Entry 6KAH (X-ray diffraction, 1.45 A resolution); this record covers chains A and C of the 4 polymer chains in the assembly.

== Chain A (and C) ==
Protein: Hemoglobin subunit alpha
Organism: Homo sapiens
Notes: chain C of this document is another copy of the same molecule, construct and numbering; everything in this record applies to it too
UniProt: P69905 (HBA_HUMAN); residues 1-141 here correspond to UniProt positions 2-142 (UniProt number = residue number + 1)
Amino-acid sequence (141 residues; numbered 1 to 141; the number before each row is that of its first residue):
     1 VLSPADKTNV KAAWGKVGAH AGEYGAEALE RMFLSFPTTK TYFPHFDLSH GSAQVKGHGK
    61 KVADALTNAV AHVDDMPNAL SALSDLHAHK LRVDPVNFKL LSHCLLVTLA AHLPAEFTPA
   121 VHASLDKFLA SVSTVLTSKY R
UniProt features mapped onto this chain:
  - binding site (O2): His58
  - binding site (heme b): His87
  - site: Thr8, Asn9 (Microbial infection: Cleavage), Lys11 (Not glycated), Ala13, Trp14 (Microbial infection: Cleavage), Tyr24, Gly25 (Microbial infection: Cleavage), Leu29, Glu30 (Microbial infection: Cleavage), His45, Phe46 (Microbial infection: Cleavage), Asp47, Leu48 (Microbial infection: Cleavage), Ser52, Ala53 (Microbial infection: Cleavage), Val55, Lys56 (Microbial infection: Cleavage), Lys56 (Not glycated), Gly59, Lys60 (Microbial infection: Cleavage), Lys60 (Not glycated), Lys90 (Not glycated), Leu91, Arg92 (Microbial infection: Cleavage), Lys99 (Not glycated), Leu106, Val107 (Microbial infection: Cleavage), Thr108, Leu109 (Microbial infection: Cleavage), Val121, His122 (Microbial infection: Cleavage), Ser133, Thr134 (Microbial infection: Cleavage)
  - modified residue: Ser3 (Phosphoserine), Lys7 (N6-succinyllysine), Thr8 (Phosphothreonine), Lys11 (N6-succinyllysine), Lys16 (N6-acetyllysine), Tyr24 (Phosphotyrosine), Ser35 (Phosphoserine), Lys40 (N6-succinyllysine), Ser49 (Phosphoserine), Ser102 (Phosphoserine), Thr108 (Phosphothreonine), Ser124 (Phosphoserine), Ser131 (Phosphoserine), Thr134 (Phosphothreonine), Thr137 (Phosphothreonine), Ser138 (Phosphoserine)
  - glycosylation (N-linked (Glc) (glycation) lysine): Lys7, Lys16, Lys40, Lys61
Ligand contacts: protoporphyrin IX containing ni(II) (HNI): Met32, Thr39, Tyr42, Phe43, His45, Phe46, His58, Lys61, Val62, Ala65, Leu66, Leu83, Leu86, His87, Leu91, Val93, Asn97, Phe98, Leu101, Val132, Leu136

== How chain A and chain C interact ==
Contacting residue pairs (4; chain A residue first):
  Asp126(A) with Arg141(C), salt bridge
  Lys127(A) with Arg141(C), hydrogen bond (side chain-backbone)
  Arg141(A) with Asp126(C), salt bridge; Lys127(C), hydrogen bond (backbone-side chain)
Other interface residues (no listed pair), chain A (7 interface residues in all): Val1, Ala123, Ala130, Ser138
Other interface residues (no listed pair), chain C (6 interface residues in all): Val1, Ala130, Ser138

== Summary ==
The interface between chain A and chain C involves 7 residues on one side and 6 on the other, with 2 hydrogen
bonds and 2 salt bridges. Among the polar pairs are Asp126(A)-Arg141(C) and Lys127(A)-Arg141(C). Bound to
chain A: protoporphyrin IX containing ni(II).
Both chains are Hemoglobin subunit alpha (Homo sapiens). Entry 6KAH (Crosslinked alpha(Ni)-beta(Fe-CO) human
hemoglobin A in the T quaternary structure at 95 K: Dark) was determined by X-ray diffraction (same
publication as 6KA9, 6KAE, 6KAI, 6KAO, 6KAP, 6KAQ and 11 further entries).
